Entry 8WR3 (electron microscopy, 3.10 A resolution); this record covers chains A and B.

Chain A (and B):
Molecule: Lysosomal cholesterol signaling protein
Organism: Homo sapiens
Notes: chain B of this document is another copy of the same molecule, construct and numbering; everything in this record applies to it too
Reference sequence: Q7Z3F1 (LYCHS_HUMAN); residue numbers follow UniProt; this construct covers 1-718
Sequence (718 residues; each row starts with the number of its first residue):
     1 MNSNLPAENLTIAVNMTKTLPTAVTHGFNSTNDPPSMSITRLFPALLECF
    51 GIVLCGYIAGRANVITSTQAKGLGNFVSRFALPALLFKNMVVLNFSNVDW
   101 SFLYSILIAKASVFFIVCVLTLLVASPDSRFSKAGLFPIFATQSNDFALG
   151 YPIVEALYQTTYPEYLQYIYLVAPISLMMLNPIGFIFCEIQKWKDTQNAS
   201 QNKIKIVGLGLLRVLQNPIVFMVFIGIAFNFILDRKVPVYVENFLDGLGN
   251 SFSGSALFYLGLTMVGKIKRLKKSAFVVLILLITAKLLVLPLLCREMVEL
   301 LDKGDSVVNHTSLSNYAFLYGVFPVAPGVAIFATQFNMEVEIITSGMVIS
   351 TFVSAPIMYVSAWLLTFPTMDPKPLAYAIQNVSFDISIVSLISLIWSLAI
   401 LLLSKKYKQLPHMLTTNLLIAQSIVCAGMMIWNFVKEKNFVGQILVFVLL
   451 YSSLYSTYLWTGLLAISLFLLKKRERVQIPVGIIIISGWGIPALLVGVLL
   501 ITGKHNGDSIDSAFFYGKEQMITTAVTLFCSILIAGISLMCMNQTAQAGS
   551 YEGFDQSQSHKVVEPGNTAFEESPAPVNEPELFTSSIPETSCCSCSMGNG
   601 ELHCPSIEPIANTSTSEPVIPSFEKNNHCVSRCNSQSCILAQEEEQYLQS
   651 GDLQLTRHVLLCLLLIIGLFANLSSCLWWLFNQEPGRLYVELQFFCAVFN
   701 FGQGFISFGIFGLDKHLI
Not modelled in the structure: 1-35, 546-651
Sequence notes: engineered mutation Leu653 (Gln in Q7Z3F1)
Covalent attachments: N-acetylglucosamine (NAG) linked to Asn309
Swiss-Prot annotation at these positions:
  - binding site (cholesterol): Phe43, Tyr57, Gly266, Lys267, Ile268, Arg657
  - glycosylation (N-linked (GlcNAc...) asparagine): Asn9, Asn15, Asn29, Asn309, Asn381
From the paper describing this entry:
  - post-translational modification sites: Asn309
  - contacts within the chain: Phe352-Phe705, Phe447-Phe515 (pi stacking)
  - binding site for the ligand POV: Tyr57, Arg61, Phe352, Asp714, Lys715
  - mutagenesis - R61A, F352A, F695A, I706A, I710N: decreased binding to GATOR1 complex
  - binding site for cholesterol: Phe276, Ile280, Ile283, Leu287, Leu288, Ile349, Val353, Ile357

Chain A / chain B interface:
Contacting residue pairs (49; chain A residue first):
  Phe43(A) - Tyr240(B)  hydrophobic
  Pro44(A) - Val239(B)
  Pro44(A) - Asn243(B)
  Leu47(A) - Tyr240(B)
  Glu48(A) - Asn243(B)
  Glu48(A) - Phe244(B)
  Gly51(A) - Phe244(B)
  Ile52(A) - Phe244(B)  hydrophobic
  Ala59(A) - Phe80(B)  hydrophobic
  Val64(A) - Asn75(B)  hydrogen bond (backbone-side chain)
  Val64(A) - Arg79(B)
  Ile65(A) - Gly72(B)
  Ile65(A) - Asn75(B)
  Thr68(A) - Gln69(B)
  Gln69(A) - Thr68(B)
  Gln69(A) - Gln69(B)
  Gln69(A) - Gly72(B)
  Gln69(A) - Asn75(B)  hydrogen bond
  Lys71(A) - Gln69(B)
  Gly72(A) - Ile65(B)
  Gly72(A) - Gln69(B)
  Leu73(A) - Leu73(B)  hydrophobic
  Asn75(A) - Val64(B)  hydrogen bond (side chain-backbone)
  Asn75(A) - Ile65(B)
  Asn75(A) - Gln69(B)  hydrogen bond
  Phe76(A) - Ile65(B)
  Phe76(A) - Leu73(B)  hydrophobic
  Phe76(A) - Phe258(B)  hydrophobic
  Arg79(A) - Val64(B)
  Phe80(A) - Ala59(B)  hydrophobic
  Phe80(A) - Phe258(B)  hydrophobic
  Val239(A) - Pro44(B)
  Tyr240(A) - Phe43(B)  hydrophobic
  Tyr240(A) - Leu47(B)
  Tyr240(A) - Phe384(B)
  Tyr240(A) - Asp385(B)
  Asn243(A) - Pro44(B)
  Asn243(A) - Glu48(B)
  Phe244(A) - Glu48(B)
  Phe244(A) - Gly51(B)
  Phe244(A) - Ile52(B)  hydrophobic
  Gly247(A) - Gly254(B)
  Asn250(A) - Asn250(B)
  Gly254(A) - Gly247(B)
  Ser255(A) - Phe76(B)
  Phe258(A) - Phe76(B)  hydrophobic
  Phe258(A) - Phe80(B)  hydrophobic
  Phe384(A) - Tyr240(B)
  Asp385(A) - Tyr240(B)
Other interface residues (no listed pair), chain A (32 interface residues in all): Cys55, Leu248, Ser251
Other interface residues (no listed pair), chain B (32 interface residues in all): Cys55, Lys71, Leu248, Ser251, Ser255

Summary:
The chain A/chain B interface involves 32 residues from each chain, with 4 hydrogen bonds. Polar contacts
include Val64(A)-Asn75(B) and Gln69(A)-Asn75(B). From the paper: a binding site for cholesterol at Phe276(A),
Ile280(A) and Ile283(A) among others; R61A, F352A and F695A of chain A, among others, reduce binding to GATOR1
complex; 5 substitutions were tested in all.
Both chains are Lysosomal cholesterol signaling protein (Homo sapiens). Entry 8WR3 (Cryo-EM structure of
lysosomal protein LYCHOS) was determined by electron microscopy (same publication as 9J3X, 9J3Z and 9J40).
